6KWN - chains A and B of the 3 polymer chains in the assembly; structure by X-ray diffraction, 2.40 A resolution.

# Chain A
Name: MHC class I antigen
From: Sus scrofa
Reference sequence: B1PJU7 (B1PJU7_PIG); residues 1-275 here correspond to UniProt positions 22-296 (UniProt number = residue number + 21)
Sequence (275 residues; row label = number of the first residue in the row):
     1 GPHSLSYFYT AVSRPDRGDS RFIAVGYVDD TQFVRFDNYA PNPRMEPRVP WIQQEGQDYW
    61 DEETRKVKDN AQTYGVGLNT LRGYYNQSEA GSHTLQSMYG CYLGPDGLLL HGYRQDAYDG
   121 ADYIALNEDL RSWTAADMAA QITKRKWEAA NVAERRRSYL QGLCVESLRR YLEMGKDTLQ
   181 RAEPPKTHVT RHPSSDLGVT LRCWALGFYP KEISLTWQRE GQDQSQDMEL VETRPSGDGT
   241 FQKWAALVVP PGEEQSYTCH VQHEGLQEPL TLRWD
Disulfide bonds: Cys101-Cys164, Cys203-Cys259
Construct notes: engineered mutation Tyr99 (Phe120 in B1PJU7)

# Chain B
Name: Beta-2-microglobulin
From: Sus scrofa
Reference sequence: Q07717 (B2MG_PIG); residues 0-97 here correspond to UniProt positions 21-118 (UniProt number = residue number + 21)
Sequence (99 residues; each row starts with the number of its first residue; numbers below 1 keep their minus sign (Phe-1 is residue -1)):
    -1 FVARPPKVQV YSRHPAENGK PNYLNCYVSG FHPPQIEIDL LKNGEKMNAE QSDLSFSKDW
    59 SFYLLVHTEF TPNAVDQYSC RVKHVTLDKP KIVKWDRDH
Disordered / not traced: -1 to 0
Disulfide bonds: Cys24-Cys78
Construct notes: expression tag (-1)

# How chain A and chain B interact
Pairs across the interface - 60 pairs, chain A then chain B:
  Phe8(A) - Phe54(B)  hydrophobic
  Tyr9(A) - Phe54(B)
  Thr10(A) - Phe54(B)
  Thr10(A) - Phe60(B)
  Val12(A) - Pro32(B)  hydrophobic
  Val12(A) - Gln33(B)
  Ile23(A) - Leu52(B)
  Val25(A) - Asp51(B)
  Val25(A) - Leu52(B)
  Val25(A) - Ser53(B)
  Tyr27(A) - Ser53(B)
  Tyr27(A) - Tyr61(B)  hydrogen bond
  Gln32(A) - Asp51(B)  hydrogen bond
  Arg35(A) - Asp51(B)  salt bridge
  Arg48(A) - Asp51(B)  salt bridge
  Thr94(A) - Pro32(B)
  Gln96(A) - His30(B)  hydrogen bond
  Gln96(A) - Phe54(B)
  Gln96(A) - Trp58(B)  hydrogen bond (side chain-backbone)
  Gln96(A) - Phe60(B)
  Ser97(A) - Phe54(B)
  Met98(A) - Lys56(B)
  Met98(A) - Trp58(B)  hydrophobic
  Gln115(A) - Lys56(B)
  Gln115(A) - Trp58(B)
  Asp116(A) - Trp58(B)
  Ala117(A) - Trp58(B)  hydrophobic
  Asp119(A) - His30(B)
  Gly120(A) - Arg2(B)  hydrogen bond (backbone-side chain)
  Gly120(A) - His30(B)
  Gly120(A) - Trp58(B)
  Asp122(A) - Trp58(B)  hydrogen bond
  His192(A) - Asp96(B)  salt bridge
  Arg202(A) - Asp96(B)  hydrogen bond (side chain-backbone)
  Arg202(A) - His97(B)  hydrogen bond (side chain-backbone)
  Trp204(A) - Asp96(B)
  Trp204(A) - His97(B)
  Leu206(A) - Arg11(B)
  Val231(A) - Gln7(B)
  Glu232(A) - Lys5(B)  salt bridge
  Glu232(A) - Gln7(B)  hydrogen bond (backbone-side chain)
  Glu232(A) - Tyr25(B)
  Glu232(A) - Ser27(B)  hydrogen bond
  Thr233(A) - Tyr25(B)
  Arg234(A) - Gln7(B)  hydrogen bond
  Arg234(A) - Tyr9(B)
  Arg234(A) - Tyr25(B)
  Arg234(A) - His97(B)  hydrogen bond
  Pro235(A) - Tyr9(B)  hydrogen bond (backbone-side chain)
  Pro235(A) - Asn23(B)
  Pro235(A) - Tyr25(B)
  Pro235(A) - Leu63(B)  hydrophobic
  Ser236(A) - Arg11(B)  hydrogen bond (backbone-side chain)
  Ser236(A) - Asn23(B)  hydrogen bond (backbone-side chain)
  Gly237(A) - Arg11(B)  hydrogen bond (backbone-side chain)
  Asp238(A) - Arg11(B)
  Gln242(A) - Tyr9(B)
  Gln242(A) - Ser10(B)
  Gln242(A) - Arg11(B)
  Trp244(A) - His97(B)
Also at the interface, not in a pair above, chain A (37 interface residues in all): Ser92, Tyr113, Ala121
Also at the interface, not in a pair above, chain B (27 interface residues in all): Pro13, Ser55, Asp57, Arg95

# In short
37 residues of chain A and 27 residues of chain B are in contact, with 16 hydrogen bonds and 4 salt bridges.
Among the polar pairs are Arg35(A)-Asp51(B), Arg48(A)-Asp51(B) and His192(A)-Asp96(B).
Chain A is MHC class I antigen and chain B is Beta-2-microglobulin, both from Sus scrofa; the structure,
Crystal structure of pSLA-1*1301(F99Y) complex with S-OIV-derived epitope NSDTVGWSW, was determined by X-ray
diffraction, deposited together with 6KWK, 6KWL and 6KWO.
